Entry 4Y52 (X-ray diffraction, 3.50 A resolution); this record covers chains A and T of the 13 polymer chains in the assembly.

# Chain A
Protein: DNA-directed RNA polymerase II subunit RPB1
From: Saccharomyces cerevisiae (strain ATCC 204508 / S288c)
Notes: EC 2.7.7.6
Reference sequence: P04050 (RPB1_YEAST); numbering as in UniProt (aligned over 1-1733)
Chain sequence (1733 residues; numbered 1 to 1733; the number before each row is that of its first residue):
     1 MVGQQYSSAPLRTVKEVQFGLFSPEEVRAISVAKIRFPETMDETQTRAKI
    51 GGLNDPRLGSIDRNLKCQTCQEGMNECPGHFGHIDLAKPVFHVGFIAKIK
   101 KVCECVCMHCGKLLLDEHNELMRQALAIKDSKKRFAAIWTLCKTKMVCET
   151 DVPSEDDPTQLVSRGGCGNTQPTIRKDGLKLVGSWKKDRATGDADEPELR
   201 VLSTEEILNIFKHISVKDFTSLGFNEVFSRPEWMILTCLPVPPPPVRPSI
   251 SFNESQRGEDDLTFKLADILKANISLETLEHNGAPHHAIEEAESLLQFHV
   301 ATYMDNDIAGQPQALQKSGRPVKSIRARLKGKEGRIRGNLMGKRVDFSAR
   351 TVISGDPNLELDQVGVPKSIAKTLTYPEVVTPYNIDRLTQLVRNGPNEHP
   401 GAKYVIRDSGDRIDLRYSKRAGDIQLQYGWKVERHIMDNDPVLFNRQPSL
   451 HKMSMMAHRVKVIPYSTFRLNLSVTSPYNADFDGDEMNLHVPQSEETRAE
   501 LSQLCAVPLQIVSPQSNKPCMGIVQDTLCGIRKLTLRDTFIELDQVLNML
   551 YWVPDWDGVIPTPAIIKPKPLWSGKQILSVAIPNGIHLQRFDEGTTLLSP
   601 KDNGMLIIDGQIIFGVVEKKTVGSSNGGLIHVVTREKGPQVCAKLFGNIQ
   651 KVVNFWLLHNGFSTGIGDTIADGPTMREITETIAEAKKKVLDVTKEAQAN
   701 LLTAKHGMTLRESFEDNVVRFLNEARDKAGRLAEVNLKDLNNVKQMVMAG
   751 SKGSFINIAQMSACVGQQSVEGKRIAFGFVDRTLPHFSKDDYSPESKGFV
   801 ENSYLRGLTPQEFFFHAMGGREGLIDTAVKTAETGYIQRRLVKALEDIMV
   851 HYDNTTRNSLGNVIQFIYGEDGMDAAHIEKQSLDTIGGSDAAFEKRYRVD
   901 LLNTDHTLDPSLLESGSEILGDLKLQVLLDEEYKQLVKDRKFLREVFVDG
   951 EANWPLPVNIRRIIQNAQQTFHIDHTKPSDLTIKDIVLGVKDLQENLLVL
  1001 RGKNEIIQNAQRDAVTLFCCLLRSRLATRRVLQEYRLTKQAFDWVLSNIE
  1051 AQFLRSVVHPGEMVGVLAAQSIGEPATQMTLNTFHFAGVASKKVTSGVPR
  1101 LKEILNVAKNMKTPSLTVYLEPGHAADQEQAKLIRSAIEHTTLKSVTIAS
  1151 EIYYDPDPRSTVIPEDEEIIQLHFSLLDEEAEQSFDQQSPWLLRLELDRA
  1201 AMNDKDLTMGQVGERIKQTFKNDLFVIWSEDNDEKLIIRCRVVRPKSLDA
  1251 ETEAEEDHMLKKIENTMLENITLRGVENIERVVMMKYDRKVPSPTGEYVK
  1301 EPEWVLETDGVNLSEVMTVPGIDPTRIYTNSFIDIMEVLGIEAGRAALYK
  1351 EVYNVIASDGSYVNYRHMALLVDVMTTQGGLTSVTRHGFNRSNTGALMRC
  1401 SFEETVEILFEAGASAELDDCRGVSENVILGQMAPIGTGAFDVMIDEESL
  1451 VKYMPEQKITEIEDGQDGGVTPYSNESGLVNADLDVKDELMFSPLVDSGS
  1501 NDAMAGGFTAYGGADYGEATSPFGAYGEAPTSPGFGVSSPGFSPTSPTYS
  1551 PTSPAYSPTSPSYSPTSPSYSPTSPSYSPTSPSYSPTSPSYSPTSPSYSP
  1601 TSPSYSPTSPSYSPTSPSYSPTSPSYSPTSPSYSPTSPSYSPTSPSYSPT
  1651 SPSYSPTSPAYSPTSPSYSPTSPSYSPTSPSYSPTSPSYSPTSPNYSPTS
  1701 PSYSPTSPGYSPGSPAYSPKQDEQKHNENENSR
Not modelled in the structure: 1-2, 149-150, 155-160, 187-198, 1082-1091, 1177-1186, 1244-1253, 1446-1733
Bound ions: Zn2+ site 1: Cys67, Cys70, Cys77, His80; Zn2+ site 2: Cys107, Cys110, Cys148, Cys167; Mg2+: Asp483, Asp485 (shared with 1 residue of chain R)

# Chain T
Molecule: 29-nt DNA strand
Sequence (29 nucleotides; row label = number of the first residue in the row):
     1 CTACCGATAAGCAGACGAXCCTCTCCATG
Modified positions: 1CC (5-carboxy-2'-deoxycytidine monophosphate) at position 19

# How chain A and chain T interact
Pairs across the interface - 18 pairs, chain A then chain T:
  Phe252(A) - DG29(T)  base contact
  Ala309(A) - DA15(T)  phosphate contact
  Lys330(A) - DA18(T)  salt bridge to the phosphate
  Lys332(A) - 1CC_19(T)  salt bridge to the phosphate
  Lys332(A) - DC20(T)  salt bridge to the phosphate
  Arg337(A) - 1CC_19(T)  salt bridge to the phosphate
  Arg337(A) - DC20(T)  salt bridge to the phosphate
  Arg344(A) - DT22(T)  salt bridge to the phosphate
  Arg350(A) - DC21(T)  sugar contact
  Arg350(A) - DT22(T)  sugar contact
  Gln447(A) - DC21(T)  sugar contact
  Pro448(A) - 1CC_19(T)  base contact
  Pro448(A) - DC20(T)  sugar contact
  Thr831(A) - 1CC_19(T)  base contact
  Ala832(A) - 1CC_19(T)  sugar contact
  Gly835(A) - 1CC_19(T)  sugar contact
  Glu1403(A) - DG17(T)  phosphate contact
  Glu1403(A) - DA18(T)  phosphate contact
Other interface residues (no listed pair), chain A (17 interface residues in all): Lys317, Tyr836, Arg1386, Glu1404
Other interface residues (no listed pair), chain T (9 interface residues in all): DC16

# Summary
17 residues of chain A face 9 of chain T across their interface, with 6 salt bridges. Among the polar pairs
are Lys330(A)-DA18(T), Lys332(A)-1CC_19(T) and Lys332(A)-DC20(T). The Zn2+ site 1 is built by Cys67(A),
Cys70(A), Cys77(A) and His80(A).
Here chain A is DNA-directed RNA polymerase II subunit RPB1 (Saccharomyces cerevisiae (strain ATCC 204508 /
S288c)) and chain T is a 29-nt DNA strand. Entry 4Y52 (Crystal structure of 5-Carboxycytosine Recognition by
RNA Polymerase II during Transcription Elongation) was determined by X-ray diffraction, deposited together
with 4Y7N.
